6WG2 - chains I and P of the 5 polymer chains in the assembly; structure by X-ray diffraction, 2.53 A resolution.

Chain I:
Protein: Fab239 heavy chain
Source organism: Homo sapiens
Sequence (224 residues; numbered 1 to 216 plus 8 insertion-coded residues; the number before each row is that of its first residue; a row labelled like 82A-82C holds insertion residues (82A, then the next letters in order)):
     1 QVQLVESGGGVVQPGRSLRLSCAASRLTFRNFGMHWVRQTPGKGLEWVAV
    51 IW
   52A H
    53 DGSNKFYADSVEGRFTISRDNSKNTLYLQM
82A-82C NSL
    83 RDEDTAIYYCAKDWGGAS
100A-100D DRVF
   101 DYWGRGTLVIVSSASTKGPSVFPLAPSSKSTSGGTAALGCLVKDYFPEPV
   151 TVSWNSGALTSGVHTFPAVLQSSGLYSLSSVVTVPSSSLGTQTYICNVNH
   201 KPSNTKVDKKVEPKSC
Unresolved in the structure: 1, 128-133, 216
Disulfides: Cys22-Cys92, Cys140-Cys196
From the paper describing this entry:
  - self-association interface (contacts with another copy of this molecule): Glu64

Chain P:
Protein: NPNA4 peptide
Sequence (18 residues; row label = number of the first residue in the row):
     1 XNPNANPNANPNANPNAX
Unresolved in the structure: 18
Modified residues: ACE (acetyl group) at position 1; NH2 (amino group) at position 18

Chain I / chain P interface:
Contacting residue pairs - 23 pairs, chain I then chain P:
  Asn31(I) with Asn16(P); Ala17(P), hydrogen bond (backbone-backbone)
  Phe32(I) with Asn16(P)
  Gly33(I) with Pro15(P); Asn16(P), hydrogen bond (backbone-side chain)
  Trp52(I) with Asn14(P); Pro15(P)
  His52A(I) with Pro15(P), hydrogen bond (backbone-backbone); Asn16(P), hydrogen bond (side chain-backbone); Ala17(P)
  Phe58(I) with Ala9(P), hydrophobic; Asn10(P); Pro11(P), hydrophobic
  Asp95(I) with Pro15(P); Asn16(P), hydrogen bond
  Gly97(I) with Asn16(P)
  Gly98(I) with Asn16(P)
  Ala99(I) with Asn14(P)
  Arg100B(I) with Asn12(P), hydrogen bond (side chain-backbone); Ala13(P); Asn14(P); Pro15(P); Asn16(P)
Interface residues without a listed pair, chain I (13 interface residues in all): Val50, Ile51

Overview:
13 residues of chain I and 9 residues of chain P are in contact; the contacts include 6 hydrogen bonds. Polar
pairs include Gly33(I)-Asn16(P), His52A(I)-Asn16(P) and Asp95(I)-Asn16(P). The paper reports a
self-association interface involving Glu64(I).
Here chain I is Fab239 heavy chain (Homo sapiens) and chain P is NPNA4 peptide. Entry 6WG2 (Crystal structure
of Fab239 in complex with NPNA4 peptide from circumsporozoite protein) was determined by X-ray diffraction
together with 6W00, 6WFX, 6WFY, 6WG0 and 6WG1 from the same study.
